PDB entry 4OII | X-ray diffraction, 3.00 A resolution | chains L and H of the 6 polymer chains in the assembly

== Chain L ==
Molecule: Light Chain of Fab fragment of 22NS1 Antibody
Organism: Mus musculus
Notes: antibody fragment or engineered binder
Sequence (213 residues; numbered 1 to 213; the number before each row is that of its first residue):
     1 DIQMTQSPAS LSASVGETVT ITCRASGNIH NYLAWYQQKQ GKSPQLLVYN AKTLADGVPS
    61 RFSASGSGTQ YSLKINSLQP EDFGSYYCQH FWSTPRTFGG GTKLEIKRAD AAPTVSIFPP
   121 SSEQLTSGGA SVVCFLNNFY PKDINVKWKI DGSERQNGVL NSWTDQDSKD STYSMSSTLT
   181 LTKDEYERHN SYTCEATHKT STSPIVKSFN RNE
Cystine bridges: Cys23-Cys88, Cys134-Cys194

== Chain H ==
Molecule: Heavy Chain of Fab fragment of 22NS1 Antibody
Organism: Mus musculus
Notes: antibody fragment or engineered binder
Sequence (217 residues; each row starts with the number of its first residue; note: 15 numbers in that range are skipped by the numbering (no residue carries them; nothing is unmodelled there); a row labelled like 82A-82C holds insertion residues (82A, then the next letters in order)):
     1 QVQLQQPGAE LVKPGASVKL SCKASGYTFT SYWMHWVKLR PGQGFEWIGD IN
   52A P
    53 NNGGPSYNEK FKRKATLTVD TSSSTAYMQL
82A-82C SSL
    83 TSEDSAVYYC TIDDGYRFGY WGQGTLVTVS AAKTTAPSVY PLAPVCGD
   133 TTGSSVTLGC LVKGYFPEPV TL
   156 TW
   162 NSGSLSSG
   171 VHTFPAVLQS
   183 DLYTLSSSVT VTSS
   198 TWP
   202 SQSIT
   208 CNVAHPASST KVDKKI
   226 EPR
Cystine bridges: Cys22-Cys92, Cys142-Cys208

== Interface between chain L and chain H ==
Residue-residue contacts - 66 pairs, chain L then chain H:
  Tyr32(L) with Tyr98(H), hydrophobic
  Tyr36(L) with Phe100(H), hydrogen bond (side chain-backbone); Trp103(H)
  Gln38(L) with Leu39(H); Phe45(H)
  Lys42(L) with Tyr91(H)
  Ser43(L) with Tyr91(H); Gly104(H)
  Pro44(L) with Trp103(H), hydrophobic
  Leu46(L) with Arg99(H); Phe100(H)
  Tyr49(L) with Arg99(H)
  Tyr87(L) with Phe45(H), hydrophobic
  Gln89(L) with Phe100(H)
  Phe91(L) with Asp95(H); Tyr98(H); Arg99(H); Phe100(H)
  Thr94(L) with Trp47(H)
  Pro95(L) with Trp47(H), hydrophobic; Asn60(H)
  Arg96(L) with Trp47(H)
  Phe98(L) with Phe45(H), hydrophobic; Phe100(H), hydrophobic
  Ser116(L) with Thr139(H)
  Ile117(L) with Val127(H)
  Phe118(L) with Leu124(H); Ala125(H); Pro126(H); Thr139(H)
  Pro119(L) with Val127(H); Arg228(H), hydrogen bond (backbone-side chain)
  Pro120(L) with Arg228(H), hydrogen bond (backbone-side chain)
  Ser121(L) with Tyr122(H); Pro123(H)
  Glu123(L) with Tyr122(H); Pro123(H); Lys221(H)
  Gln124(L) with Tyr122(H); Lys145(H)
  Ser127(L) with Tyr122(H)
  Ser131(L) with Leu143(H)
  Val133(L) with Leu124(H), hydrophobic
  Phe135(L) with Gly141(H); Phe174(H), hydrophobic; Ser188(H); Ser189(H); Ser190(H)
  Asn137(L) with His172(H); Phe174(H); Ser190(H), hydrogen bond
  Asn138(L) with His172(H)
  Leu160(L) with Val177(H), hydrophobic
  Asn161(L) with Val177(H)
  Ser162(L) with Phe174(H); Pro175(H), hydrogen bond (side chain-backbone)
  Trp163(L) with Pro175(H)
  Thr164(L) with Phe174(H)
  Ser174(L) with His172(H), hydrogen bond; Phe174(H)
  Met175(L) with Phe174(H)
  Ser176(L) with Phe174(H); Ser188(H), hydrogen bond
  Thr180(L) with Lys145(H)
  Phe209(L) with Val127(H), hydrophobic
  Glu213(L) with Cys128(H)
Interface residues without a listed pair, chain L (42 interface residues in all): Gln40, Lys207
Interface residues without a listed pair, chain H (42 interface residues in all): Val37, Glu46, Gly97, Gly101, Gln105, Thr134, Leu140, Thr173, Gln179, Thr186, Thr192

== Overview ==
Chain L and chain H each contribute 42 residues to their interface; the contacts include 7 hydrogen bonds.
Polar contacts include Tyr36(L)-Phe100(H), Pro119(L)-Arg228(H) and Pro120(L)-Arg228(H).
Here chain L is Light Chain of Fab fragment of 22NS1 Antibody and chain H is Heavy Chain of Fab fragment of
22NS1 Antibody, both from Mus musculus. Entry 4OII (West Nile Virus NS1 in complex with neutralizing 22NS1
antibody Fab) was determined by X-ray diffraction together with 4OIE and 4OIG from the same study.
